Entry 4O9C (X-ray diffraction, 2.00 A resolution); this record covers chains E and F of the 4 polymer chains in the assembly.

Chain E (and F):
Protein: Acetyl-CoA acetyltransferase
Organism: Ralstonia eutropha
Notes: EC 2.3.1.9; chain F of this document is another copy of the same molecule, construct and numbering; everything in this record applies to it too
UniProt: P14611 (THIL_CUPNH); numbering as in UniProt (aligned over 1-393)
Chain sequence (393 residues; row label = number of the first residue in the row):
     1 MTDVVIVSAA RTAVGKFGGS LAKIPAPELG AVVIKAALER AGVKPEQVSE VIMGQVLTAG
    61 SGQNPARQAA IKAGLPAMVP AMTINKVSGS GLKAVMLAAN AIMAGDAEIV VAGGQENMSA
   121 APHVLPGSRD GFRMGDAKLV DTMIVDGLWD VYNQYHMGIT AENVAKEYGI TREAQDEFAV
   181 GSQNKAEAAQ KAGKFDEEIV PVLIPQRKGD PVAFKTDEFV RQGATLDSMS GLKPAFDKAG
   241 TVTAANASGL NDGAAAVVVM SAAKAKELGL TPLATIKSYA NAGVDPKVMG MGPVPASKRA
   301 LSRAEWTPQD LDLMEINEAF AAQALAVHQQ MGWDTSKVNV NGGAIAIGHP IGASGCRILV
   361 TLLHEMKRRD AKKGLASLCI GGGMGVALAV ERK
Differences from the reference sequence: engineered mutation Ser88 (Cys in P14611)
Curated features (UniProtKB/Swiss-Prot):
  - active site (Proton acceptor): His349, Cys379

How chain E and chain F interact:
Residue-residue contacts (134):
  Met1(E) with Met103(F); Ala104(F)
  Phe17(E) with Arg129(F)
  Glu50(E) with Lys86(F), salt bridge; Lys93(F), salt bridge; Asn281(F)
  Thr58(E) with Thr58(F), hydrogen bond; Asp146(F)
  Ala59(E) with Ala59(F), hydrophobic; Asp146(F)
  Gly60(E) with Asp146(F), hydrogen bond (backbone-side chain)
  Ser61(E) with Asp146(F), hydrogen bond (backbone-side chain)
  Gly62(E) with Val145(F); Asp146(F), hydrogen bond (backbone-side chain)
  Gln63(E) with Val87(F); Val145(F), hydrogen bond (backbone-backbone); Asp146(F); Gly147(F), hydrogen bond (side chain-backbone); Leu148(F); Trp149(F); Val151(F); Met157(F); Gly381(F); Gly382(F), hydrogen bond (side chain-backbone)
  Asn64(E) with Asn85(F); Val87(F); Met384(F)
  Arg67(E) with Tyr152(F), hydrogen bond (backbone-side chain); Val284(F), hydrogen bond (side chain-backbone); Gly382(F), hydrogen bond (side chain-backbone); Gly383(F), hydrogen bond (side chain-backbone); Met384(F)
  Gln68(E) with Val151(F); Tyr152(F), hydrogen bond (backbone-side chain)
  Ile71(E) with Tyr152(F), hydrophobic
  Ala77(E) with Gly283(F); Val284(F)
  Met78(E) with Gly283(F), hydrogen bond (backbone-backbone)
  Pro80(E) with Lys86(F); Asn281(F); Met384(F), hydrophobic
  Ala81(E) with Lys86(F); Met384(F), hydrogen bond (backbone-side chain)
  Met82(E) with Asn85(F); Lys86(F); Lys93(F); Leu97(F), hydrophobic
  Thr83(E) with Ile84(F); Asn85(F), hydrogen bond (backbone-backbone)
  Ile84(E) with Thr83(F)
  Asn85(E) with Asn64(F); Met82(F); Thr83(F), hydrogen bond (backbone-backbone)
  Lys86(E) with Glu50(F), salt bridge; Pro80(F); Ala81(F)
  Val87(E) with Gln63(F); Asn64(F)
  Lys93(E) with Glu50(F), salt bridge; Met82(F)
  Leu97(E) with Met82(F), hydrophobic
  Asn100(E) with Asn100(F); Ala101(F); Ala104(F); Asp106(F), hydrogen bond
  Ala101(E) with Asn100(F)
  Met103(E) with Met1(F); Ala104(F)
  Ala104(E) with Asn100(F); Met103(F)
  Gly105(E) with Arg303(F)
  Asp106(E) with Asn100(F), hydrogen bond; Tyr279(F); Arg303(F), salt bridge
  Met118(E) with Arg129(F)
  Ser119(E) with Arg129(F), hydrogen bond (backbone-side chain)
  Ala121(E) with Arg129(F), hydrogen bond (backbone-side chain)
  Pro122(E) with Val124(F), hydrophobic; Leu125(F); Pro126(F), hydrophobic; Ser128(F)
  His123(E) with Val124(F); Leu125(F), hydrogen bond (backbone-backbone); Ser128(F), hydrogen bond
  Val124(E) with Pro122(F), hydrophobic; His123(F)
  Leu125(E) with Pro122(F); His123(F), hydrogen bond (backbone-backbone)
  Pro126(E) with Pro122(F), hydrophobic
  Ser128(E) with Pro122(F); His123(F), hydrogen bond
  Arg129(E) with Phe17(F); Ser119(F), hydrogen bond (side chain-backbone); Ala121(F), hydrogen bond (side chain-backbone); Asp141(F), salt bridge; Met143(F)
  Asp130(E) with Lys23(F), salt bridge
  Asp141(E) with Arg129(F), salt bridge
  Met143(E) with Arg129(F)
  Val145(E) with Gly60(F); Gly62(F); Gln63(F)
  Asp146(E) with Thr58(F); Ala59(F); Gly60(F), hydrogen bond (side chain-backbone); Ser61(F), hydrogen bond (side chain-backbone); Gly62(F), hydrogen bond (side chain-backbone); Gln63(F)
  Gly147(E) with Gln63(F), hydrogen bond (backbone-side chain)
  Leu148(E) with Gln63(F)
  Trp149(E) with Gln63(F)
  Val151(E) with Gln63(F); Gln68(F)
  Tyr152(E) with Arg67(F); Gln68(F), hydrogen bond (side chain-backbone); Ile71(F), hydrophobic
  Met157(E) with Gln63(F), hydrogen bond
  Tyr279(E) with Asp106(F)
  Asn281(E) with Pro80(F)
  Gly283(E) with Ala77(F); Met78(F)
  Val284(E) with Arg67(F), hydrogen bond (backbone-side chain); Ala77(F)
  Asp285(E) with Ala77(F)
  Arg303(E) with Gly105(F); Asp106(F), salt bridge
  Gly381(E) with Gln63(F)
  Gly382(E) with Gln63(F), hydrogen bond (backbone-side chain); Arg67(F), hydrogen bond (backbone-side chain)
  Gly383(E) with Arg67(F), hydrogen bond (backbone-side chain)
  Met384(E) with Asn64(F); Arg67(F); Pro80(F), hydrophobic; Ala81(F), hydrogen bond (side chain-backbone)
Interface residues without a listed pair, chain E (67 interface residues in all): Pro65, Thr142, Asp150, Ala282, Pro286
Interface residues without a listed pair, chain F (68 interface residues in all): Pro65, Met118, Leu139, Thr142, Asp150, Ala282, Asp285, Pro286

Overview:
67 residues of chain E face 68 of chain F across their interface; the contacts include 37 hydrogen bonds and 9
salt bridges. Polar pairs include Glu50(E)-Lys86(F), Glu50(E)-Lys93(F) and Asp106(E)-Arg303(F). From UniProt:
active-site residues His349(E) and Cys379(E) on chain E.
Both chains are Acetyl-CoA acetyltransferase (Ralstonia eutropha). Entry 4O9C (Crystal structure of
Beta-ketothiolase (PhaA) from Ralstonia eutropha H16) was determined by X-ray diffraction together with 4O9A
and 4O99 from the same study.
